Entry 7UXW (X-ray diffraction, 2.57 A resolution); this record covers chains C and I of the 6 polymer chains in the assembly.

# Chain C
Name: Cyclic GMP-AMP synthase
From: Mus musculus
Notes: EC 2.7.7.86
UniProtKB: Q8C6L5 (CGAS_MOUSE); residues 147-507 here = UniProt positions 147-507
Sequence (364 residues; each row starts with the number of its first residue):
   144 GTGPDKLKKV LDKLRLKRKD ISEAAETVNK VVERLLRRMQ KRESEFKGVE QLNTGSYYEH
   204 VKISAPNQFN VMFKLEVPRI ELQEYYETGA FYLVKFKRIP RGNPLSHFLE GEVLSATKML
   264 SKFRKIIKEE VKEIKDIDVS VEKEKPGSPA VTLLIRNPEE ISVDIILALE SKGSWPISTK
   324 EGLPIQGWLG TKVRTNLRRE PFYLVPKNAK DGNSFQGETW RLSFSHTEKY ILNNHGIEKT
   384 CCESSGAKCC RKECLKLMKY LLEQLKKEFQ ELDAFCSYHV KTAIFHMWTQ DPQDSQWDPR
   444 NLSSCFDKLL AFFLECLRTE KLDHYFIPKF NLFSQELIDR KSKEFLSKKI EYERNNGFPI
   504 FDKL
Disordered / not traced: 144-148, 240-245, 253, 255, 353-358
Sequence notes: expression tag (144-146); engineered mutation Gln211 (Glu in Q8C6L5), Asn213 (Asp in Q8C6L5)
Bound ions: Mg2+: Gln211, Asn213 (together with ATP); Zn2+: His378, Cys384, Cys385, Cys392
Residues lining bound ligands:
  - ATP (adenosine-5'-triphosphate): Gly198, Ser199, Glu202, Lys205, Gln211, Asn213, Arg364, Ser368, Glu371, Lys402, Ser420, Tyr421, Lys424, His467
  - GTP (guanosine-5'-triphosphate): Thr197, Gln211, Asn213, Met215, Pro289, Gly290, Ser291, Pro292, Ala293, Asp307, Ile309, Val348, Lys350, Arg364, Ser366, Ser368
Swiss-Prot annotation at these positions:
  - region: Lys372 to Lys395 (DNA-binding)
  - motif: Leu154 to Leu159 (Nuclear export signal), Asp281 to Ser291 (Nuclear localization signal)
  - binding site (GTP): Thr197, Asp307, Arg364 to Glu371
  - binding site (ATP): Ser199, Glu371, Lys402, Ser420 to Lys424
  - binding site (2',3'-cGAMP): Gly290, Asp307, Lys350, Arg364 to Ser366
  - binding site (Mg(2+)): Asp307
  - binding site (Zn(2+)): His378, Cys384, Cys385, Cys392
  - site: Arg241 (Arginine-anchor), Asp307, Ile308 (Cleavage)
  - modified residue: Lys156 (N6-lactoyllysine), Glu176 (PolyADP-ribosyl glutamic acid), Ser199 (Phosphoserine), Tyr201 (Phosphotyrosine), Glu272 (5-glutamyl polyglutamate), Ser291 (Phosphoserine), Glu302 (5-glutamyl glutamate), Lys372 (N6-acetyllysine), Lys382 (N6-acetyllysine), Lys402 (N6-acetyllysine), Ser420 (Phosphoserine), Lys491 (N6-methyllysine)
  - lipidation (S-palmitoyl cysteine): Cys392, Cys393, Cys459
  - cross-link (Glycyl lysine isopeptide (Lys-Gly)): Lys217 (interchain with G-Cter in SUMO), Lys271 (interchain with G-Cter in ubiquitin), Lys335 (interchain with G-Cter in SUMO), Lys372 (interchain with G-Cter in SUMO), Lys382 (interchain with G-Cter in SUMO), Lys399 (interchain with G-Cter in ubiquitin), Lys402 (interchain with G-Cter in ubiquitin), Lys409 (interchain with G-Cter in ubiquitin), Lys410 (interchain with G-Cter in ubiquitin), Lys464 (interchain with G-Cter in SUMO)
From the paper describing this entry:
  - binding site for GTP: Asp307, Ile309, Arg364, Ser366
  - binding site for ATP: Tyr421
  - mutagenesis - R364A (33-fold), H467A: decreased catalytic activity on ATP/GTP
  - mutagenesis - H467A (2-fold): increased catalytic activity on GTP/GTP
  - binding site for GTP: Thr197 (citing earlier work)
  - specificity-determining residues: Ile309, Arg364
  - mutagenesis - R364A (10-fold): decreased catalytic activity on GTP/GTP
  - mutagenesis - R364A (4-fold): increased catalytic activity on ATP/ATP
  - catalytic residues: Asp307
  - mutagenesis - E211Q/D213N/K382E: decreased binding to dsDNA
  - specificity-determining residues: His467 (proposed by the authors, not directly observed)
  - mutagenesis - E211Q/D213N: abolished catalytic activity

# Chain I
Molecule: Palindromic DNA18
From: DNA molecule
Sequence (18 nucleotides; row label = number of the first residue in the row):
     1 ATCTGTACAT GTACAGAT

# Chain C / chain I interface
Residue-residue contacts (13; chain C residue first):
  Arg158(C) with DT12(I), salt bridge to the phosphate
  Leu159(C) with DT12(I), sugar contact
  Lys160(C) with DA13(I), phosphate contact
  Arg161(C) with DG11(I), base contact; DT12(I), hydrogen bond to the phosphate; DA13(I), hydrogen bond to the sugar
  Gln183(C) with DT2(I), phosphate contact
  Lys184(C) with DT2(I), sugar contact
  His203(C) with DT10(I), hydrogen bond to the phosphate; DG11(I), phosphate contact
  Glu386(C) with DT10(I), phosphate contact
  Lys395(C) with DT10(I), phosphate contact; DG11(I), salt bridge to the phosphate
Other interface residues (no listed pair), chain C (12 interface residues in all): Ile164, Cys385, Lys399

# Overview
12 residues of chain C face 5 of chain I across their interface, with 3 hydrogen bonds and 2 salt bridges.
Polar pairs include Arg161(C)-DA13(I), Arg161(C)-DT12(I) and His203(C)-DT10(I). From the paper: the catalytic
residue Asp307(C); R364A and H467A of chain C reduce catalytic activity on ATP/GTP; 4 substitutions were
tested in all.
Chain C is Cyclic GMP-AMP synthase (Mus musculus) and chain I is Palindromic DNA18 (DNA molecule); the
structure, Structure of ATP and GTP bind to Cyclic GMP AMP synthase (cGAS) through Mg coordination, was
determined by X-ray diffraction (same publication as 7UUX, 7UYQ, 7UYZ, 7UZR, 7V0W, 8EAE and 14 further
entries).
